Entry 1POK (X-ray diffraction, 2.70 A resolution); this record covers chain B.

[Chain B]
Protein: Isoaspartyl dipeptidase
Organism: Escherichia coli
Notes: EC 3.4.19.-
UniProt: P39377 (IADA_ECOLI); numbering as in UniProt (aligned over 1-390)
Sequence (390 residues; each row starts with the number of its first residue):
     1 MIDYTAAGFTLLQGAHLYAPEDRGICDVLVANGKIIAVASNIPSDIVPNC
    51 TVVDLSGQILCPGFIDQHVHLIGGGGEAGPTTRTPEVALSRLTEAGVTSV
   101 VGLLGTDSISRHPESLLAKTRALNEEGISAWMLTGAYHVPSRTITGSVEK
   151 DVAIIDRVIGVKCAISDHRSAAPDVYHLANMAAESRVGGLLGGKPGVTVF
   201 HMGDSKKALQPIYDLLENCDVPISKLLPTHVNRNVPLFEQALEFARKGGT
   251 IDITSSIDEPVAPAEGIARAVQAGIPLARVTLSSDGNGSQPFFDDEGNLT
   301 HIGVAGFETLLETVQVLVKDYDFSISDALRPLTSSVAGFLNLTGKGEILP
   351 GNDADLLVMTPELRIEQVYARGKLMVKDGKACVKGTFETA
Unresolved in the structure: 290-303, 389-390
Modified residues: Lys162 (lysine nz-carboxylic acid; KCX)
Construct notes: modified residue (162)
Metal / ion sites: Zn2+ site 1: His70, Lys162, Asp285; Zn2+ site 2: Lys162, His201
Ligand contacts: asparagine (ASN): Glu77, Tyr137, Arg169, His201, His230, Arg233, Asp285, Ser289
UniProt features mapped onto this chain:
  - active site: Asp285 (Proton acceptor)
  - binding site (Zn(2+)): His68, His70, Lys162, His201, His230, Asp285
  - binding site (substrate): Gly75 to Glu77, Thr106, Tyr137, Arg169, Arg233, Ser289
  - modified residue: Lys162 (N6-carboxylysine)

[Summary]
Chain B binds asparagine. His70, Lys162 and Asp285 form the Zn2+ site 1. Lys162 and His201 coordinate Zn2+
site 2. From UniProt: active-site residue Asp285, 6 Zn2+-binding residues and 8 substrate-binding residues.
Chain B is Isoaspartyl dipeptidase (Escherichia coli); the structure, Crystal structure of Isoaspartyl
Dipeptidase, was determined by X-ray diffraction (same publication as 1PO9 and 1POJ).
